3FLA - chain A; structure by X-ray diffraction, 1.80 A resolution.

Chain A:
Name: RifR
Source organism: Amycolatopsis mediterranei
Notes: EC 3.1.2.-
Reference sequence: Q7BUF9 (Q7BUF9_AMYMD); residue numbers follow UniProt; this construct covers 1-259
Chain sequence (267 residues; row label = number of the first residue in the row):
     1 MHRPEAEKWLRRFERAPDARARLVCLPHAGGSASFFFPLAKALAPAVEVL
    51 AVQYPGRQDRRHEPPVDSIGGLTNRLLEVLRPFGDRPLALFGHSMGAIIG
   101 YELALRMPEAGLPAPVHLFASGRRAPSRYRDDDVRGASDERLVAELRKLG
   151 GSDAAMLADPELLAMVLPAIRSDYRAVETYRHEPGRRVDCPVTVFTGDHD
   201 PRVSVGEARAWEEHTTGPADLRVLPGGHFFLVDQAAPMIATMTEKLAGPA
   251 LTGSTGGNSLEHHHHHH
Unresolved in the structure: 1, 248-267
Sequence notes: expression tag (260-267)
Modified positions: Mse1 (selenomethionine); Mse95, Mse107, Mse156, Mse165, Mse238, Mse242 (selenomethionine; parent Met)
What the authors report for this chain:
  - catalytic residues: Ala29, Ser94, Mse95, Asp200, His228
  - contacts within the chain: His93-His228 (hydrogen bond)
  - binding site for chloride ion: Ala29, Mse95
  - mutagenesis - S94A: abolished catalytic activity
  - mutagenesis - S94A: decreased catalytic activity on isobutyryl-CoA
  - mutagenesis - S94A: decreased catalytic activity on propionyl-CoA
  - conformationally variable residues (loop rearrangement): Gly122 to Ser138

Summary:
The paper reports catalytic residues Ala29, Ser94 and Mse95 among others; S94A abolishes catalytic activity.
Chain A is RifR (Amycolatopsis mediterranei); the structure, RifR - Type II thioesterase from Rifamycin
NRPS/PKS biosynthetic pathway - Form 1, was determined by X-ray diffraction together with 3FLB from the same
study.
